PDB entry 6ION | X-ray diffraction, 2.75 A resolution | chains L and H of the 3 polymer chains in the assembly

[Chain L]
Protein: anti-C4.4A antibody 11H10, light chain
Source organism: Mus musculus
Notes: antibody fragment or engineered binder
Chain sequence (215 residues; numbered 1 to 215; the number before each row is that of its first residue):
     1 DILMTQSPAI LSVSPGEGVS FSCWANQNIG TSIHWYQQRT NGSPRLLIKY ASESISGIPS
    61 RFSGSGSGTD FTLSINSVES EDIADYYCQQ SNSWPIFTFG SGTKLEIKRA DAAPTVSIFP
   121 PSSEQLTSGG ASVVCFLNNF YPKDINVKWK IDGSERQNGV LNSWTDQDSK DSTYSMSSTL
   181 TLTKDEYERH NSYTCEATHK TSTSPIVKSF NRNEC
Disordered / not traced: 1, 215
Cystine bridges: Cys-23/Cys-88, Cys-135/Cys-195

[Chain H]
Protein: anti-C4.4A antibody 11H10, heavy chain
Source organism: Mus musculus
Notes: antibody fragment or engineered binder
Chain sequence (220 residues; numbered 1 to 220; the number before each row is that of its first residue):
     1 QVTLKESGPG ILQPSQTLSL TCSFSGFSLN SFGTGVGWIR QPSGKGLEWL AHIWWNDYKY
    61 YNAALESRLT ISKDTSNNQV FLKIASVDTA DTATYYCARL RLRYFDYWGQ GTTLTVSSAK
   121 TTPPSVYPLA PGSAAQTNSM VTLGCLVKGY FPEPVTVTWN SGSLSSGVHT FPAVLQSDLY
   181 TLSSSVTVPS STWPSETVTC NVAHPASSTK VDKKIVPRDC
Disordered / not traced: 1, 132-139, 218-220
Cystine bridges: Cys-22/Cys-97, Cys-145/Cys-200

[Interface between chain L and chain H]
Residue-residue contacts - 77 pairs, chain L then chain H:
  His-34(L) with Arg-103(H); Tyr-104(H)
  Tyr-36(L) with Tyr-104(H); Phe-105(H), hydrogen bond (side chain-backbone); Trp-108(H), hydrophobic
  Gln-38(L) with Gln-41(H), hydrogen bond; Tyr-96(H), hydrogen bond
  Gly-42(L) with Tyr-96(H), hydrogen bond (backbone-side chain)
  Ser-43(L) with Tyr-96(H); Gly-109(H), hydrogen bond (side chain-backbone); Gln-110(H)
  Pro-44(L) with Leu-47(H), hydrophobic; Tyr-96(H); Trp-108(H)
  Leu-46(L) with Tyr-104(H), hydrophobic; Phe-105(H); Asp-106(H)
  Lys-49(L) with Tyr-104(H)
  Tyr-50(L) with Arg-103(H), hydrogen bond
  Tyr-87(L) with Gln-41(H), hydrogen bond; Lys-45(H); Gly-46(H); Leu-47(H), hydrophobic
  Gln-89(L) with Arg-103(H), hydrogen bond (side chain-backbone); Tyr-104(H); Phe-105(H)
  Ser-91(L) with Arg-103(H)
  Trp-94(L) with Trp-54(H); Leu-102(H), hydrogen bond (side chain-backbone)
  Pro-95(L) with Trp-49(H); His-52(H), hydrogen bond (backbone-side chain); Tyr-60(H), hydrophobic
  Ile-96(L) with Trp-49(H), hydrophobic; Tyr-61(H)
  Phe-97(L) with Trp-49(H); His-52(H); Leu-100(H), hydrophobic; Leu-102(H); Arg-103(H)
  Phe-99(L) with Leu-47(H); Trp-49(H), hydrophobic
  Ser-117(L) with Thr-142(H), hydrogen bond
  Phe-119(L) with Leu-129(H); Ala-130(H); Pro-131(H); Thr-142(H); Leu-143(H), hydrophobic
  Pro-120(L) with Ala-130(H)
  Ser-122(L) with Tyr-127(H); Pro-128(H)
  Glu-124(L) with Pro-128(H); Lys-213(H)
  Gln-125(L) with Tyr-127(H)
  Ser-128(L) with Tyr-127(H)
  Ser-132(L) with Lys-148(H)
  Val-134(L) with Leu-129(H), hydrophobic; Leu-146(H), hydrophobic
  Phe-136(L) with Phe-171(H), hydrophobic; Ser-183(H); Ser-184(H); Ser-185(H)
  Asn-138(L) with His-169(H); Phe-171(H); Ser-185(H), hydrogen bond
  Asn-139(L) with His-169(H)
  Leu-161(L) with Val-174(H), hydrophobic
  Asn-162(L) with Val-174(H)
  Ser-163(L) with Phe-171(H); Pro-172(H), hydrogen bond (side chain-backbone); Val-174(H)
  Trp-164(L) with Pro-172(H)
  Thr-165(L) with Phe-171(H)
  Ser-175(L) with His-169(H); Phe-171(H)
  Met-176(L) with Phe-171(H)
  Ser-177(L) with Phe-171(H); Ser-183(H), hydrogen bond
Other interface residues (no listed pair), chain L (38 interface residues in all): Thr-181
Other interface residues (no listed pair), chain H (41 interface residues in all): Ile-39, Gly-144, Thr-170, Leu-175, Thr-187

[Summary]
The interface between chain L and chain H involves 38 residues on one side and 41 on the other; the contacts
include 14 hydrogen bonds. Polar pairs include Tyr-36(L)/Phe-105(H), Gln-38(L)/Gln-41(H) and
Gln-38(L)/Tyr-96(H).
Chain L is anti-C4.4A antibody 11H10, light chain and chain H is anti-C4.4A antibody 11H10, heavy chain, both
from Mus musculus; the structure, The complex of C4.4A with its antibody 11H10 Fab fragment, was determined by
X-ray diffraction.
